Entry 5G3W (X-ray diffraction, 1.60 A resolution); this record covers chains A and C of the 4 polymer chains in the assembly.

== Chain A (and C) ==
Name: Histone deacetylase-like amidohydrolase
Notes: chain C of this document is another copy of the same molecule, construct and numbering; everything in this record applies to it too
UniProt: Q70I53 (HDAH_ALCSD); numbering as in UniProt (aligned over 2-369)
Amino-acid sequence (374 residues; each row starts with the number of its first residue; numbers below 1 keep their minus sign (His-4 is residue -4)):
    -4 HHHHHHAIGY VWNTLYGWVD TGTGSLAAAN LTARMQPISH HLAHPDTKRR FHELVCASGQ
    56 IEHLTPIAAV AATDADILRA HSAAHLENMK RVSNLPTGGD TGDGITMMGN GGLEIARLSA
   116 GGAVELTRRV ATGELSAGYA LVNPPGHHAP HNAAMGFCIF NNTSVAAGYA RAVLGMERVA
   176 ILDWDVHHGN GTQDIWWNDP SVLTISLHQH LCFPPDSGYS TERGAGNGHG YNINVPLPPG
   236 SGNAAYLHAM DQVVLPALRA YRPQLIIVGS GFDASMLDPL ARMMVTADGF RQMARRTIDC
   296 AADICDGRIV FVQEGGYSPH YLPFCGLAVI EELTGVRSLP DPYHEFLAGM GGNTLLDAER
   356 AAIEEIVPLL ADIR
Unresolved in the structure: -4 to 0
Sequence notes: expression tag (-4 to 1); engineered mutation Pro251 (His in Q70I53)
Swiss-Prot annotation at these positions:
  - active site: His143 (Proton donor/acceptor)
  - binding site (Zn(2+)): Asp180, His182, Asp268
  - site: Tyr312 (Polarizes the scissile carbonyl of the substrate)
Ion coordination: K+ site 1: Asp178, Asp180, His182, Ser201, Leu202; Zn2+: Asp180, His182, Asp268 (together with C65); K+ site 2: Trp191, Asp194, Val197, Tyr226
Ligand contacts:
  - C65 ((2E)-N-hydroxy-3-{4-[(E)-phenyldiazenyl]phenyl}prop-2-enamide), molecule 1: Leu21, Ala22, Ile100, His142, His143, Gly151, Phe152, Asp180, His182, Phe208, Asp268, Leu275, Gly310, Gly311, Tyr312
  - C65, molecule 2: Pro337, Tyr338, Phe341

== How chain A and chain C interact ==
Contacting residue pairs - 29 pairs, chain A then chain C:
  Leu10(A) - Leu26(C)  hydrophobic
  Trp13(A) - Leu26(C)  hydrophobic
  Trp13(A) - Arg29(C)
  Trp13(A) - Gln31(C)  hydrogen bond
  Trp13(A) - Pro32(C)
  Asp15(A) - Thr18(C)  hydrogen bond
  Gly17(A) - Thr18(C)
  Thr18(A) - Asp15(C)  hydrogen bond
  Thr18(A) - Gly17(C)
  Thr18(A) - Thr18(C)
  Leu26(A) - Asn105(C)
  Leu26(A) - Gly106(C)
  Leu26(A) - Glu109(C)
  Leu26(A) - Ile110(C)  hydrophobic
  Arg29(A) - Trp13(C)
  Arg29(A) - Glu109(C)  salt bridge
  Gln31(A) - Trp13(C)
  Pro32(A) - Trp13(C)
  Ser34(A) - Ser34(C)
  Ser34(A) - His35(C)
  His35(A) - Ser34(C)
  Pro91(A) - Ala24(C)
  Thr92(A) - Ala23(C)
  Asn105(A) - Asn25(C)  hydrogen bond
  Asn105(A) - Leu26(C)
  Gly106(A) - Leu26(C)
  Glu109(A) - Leu26(C)
  Glu109(A) - Arg29(C)  salt bridge
  Ile110(A) - Leu26(C)  hydrophobic
Other interface residues (no listed pair), chain A (19 interface residues in all): Ala24, Thr27
Other interface residues (no listed pair), chain C (20 interface residues in all): Leu10, Met102, Gly107

== Overview ==
The interface between chain A and chain C involves 19 residues on one side and 20 on the other, with 4
hydrogen bonds and 2 salt bridges. Among the polar pairs are Arg29(A)-Glu109(C), Trp13(A)-Gln31(C) and
Asp15(A)-Thr18(C). Bound to chain A: compound C65.
Chain A and chain C are both Histone deacetylase-like amidohydrolase; the structure, Structure of HDAC like
protein from Bordetella Alcaligenes in complex with the photoswitchable inhibitor CEW65, was determined by
X-ray diffraction (same publication as 5G1C and 5LI3).
